Entry 7P44 (X-ray diffraction, 2.40 A resolution); this record covers chain A.

# Chain A
Name: 1,4-alpha-glucan-branching enzyme
From: Candida glabrata (strain ATCC 2001 / CBS 138 / JCM 3761 / NBRC 0622 / NRRL Y-65)
Notes: EC 2.4.1.18
UniProtKB: Q6FJV0 (GLGB_CANGA); numbering as in UniProt (aligned over 1-706)
Amino-acid sequence (706 residues; row label = number of the first residue in the row):
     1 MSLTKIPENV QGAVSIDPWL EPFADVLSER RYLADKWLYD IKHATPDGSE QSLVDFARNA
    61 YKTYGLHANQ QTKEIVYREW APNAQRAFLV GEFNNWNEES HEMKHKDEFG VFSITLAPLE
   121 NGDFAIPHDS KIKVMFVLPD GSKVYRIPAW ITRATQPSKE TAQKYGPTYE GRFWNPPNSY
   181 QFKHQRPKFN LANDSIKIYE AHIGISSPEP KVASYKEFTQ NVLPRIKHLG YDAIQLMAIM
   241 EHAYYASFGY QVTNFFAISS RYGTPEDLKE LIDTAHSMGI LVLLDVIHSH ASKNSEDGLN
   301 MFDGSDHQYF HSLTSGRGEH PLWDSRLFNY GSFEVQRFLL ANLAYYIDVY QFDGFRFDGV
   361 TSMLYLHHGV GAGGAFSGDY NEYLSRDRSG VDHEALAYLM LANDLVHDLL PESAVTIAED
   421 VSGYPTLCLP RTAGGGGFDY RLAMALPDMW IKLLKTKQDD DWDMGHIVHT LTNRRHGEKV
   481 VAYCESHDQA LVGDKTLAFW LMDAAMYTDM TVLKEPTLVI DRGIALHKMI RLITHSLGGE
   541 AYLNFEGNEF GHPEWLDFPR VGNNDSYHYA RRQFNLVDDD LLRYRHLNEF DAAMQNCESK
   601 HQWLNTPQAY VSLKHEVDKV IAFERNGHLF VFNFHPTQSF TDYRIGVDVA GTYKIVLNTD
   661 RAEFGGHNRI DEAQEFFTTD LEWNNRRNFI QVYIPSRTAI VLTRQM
Unresolved in the structure: 371-389
Curated features (UniProtKB/Swiss-Prot):
  - active site: Asp358 (Nucleophile), Glu419 (Proton donor)
  - binding site ((1,4-alpha-D-glucosyl)n): Trp96, Lys133
  - site: Asp488 (Transition state stabilizer)

# In short
From UniProt: active-site residues Asp358 and Glu419 and (1,4-alpha-D-glucosyl)n-binding residues Trp96 and
Lys133.
Chain A is 1,4-alpha-glucan-branching enzyme (Candida glabrata (strain ATCC 2001 / CBS 138 / JCM 3761 / NBRC
0622 / NRRL Y-65)); the structure, Structure of CgGBE in P21212 space group, was determined by X-ray
diffraction (same publication as 7P43 and 7P45).
